PDB entry 7UCG | electron microscopy, 3.50 A resolution | chains D and G of the 18 polymer chains in the assembly

== Chain D ==
Name: BG24 CDRH2-v2 Fab heavy chain
Source organism: Homo sapiens
Notes: antibody fragment or engineered binder
Amino-acid sequence (234 residues; row label = number of the first residue in the row):
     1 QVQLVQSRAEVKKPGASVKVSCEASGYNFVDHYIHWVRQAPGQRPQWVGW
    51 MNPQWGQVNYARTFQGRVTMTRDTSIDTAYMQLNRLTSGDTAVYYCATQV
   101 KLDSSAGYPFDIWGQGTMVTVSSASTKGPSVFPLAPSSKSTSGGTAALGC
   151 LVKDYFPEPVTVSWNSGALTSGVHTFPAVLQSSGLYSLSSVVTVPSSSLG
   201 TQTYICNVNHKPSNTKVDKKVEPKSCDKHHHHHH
Disordered / not traced: 122-234
Disulfide bonds: Cys22-Cys96

== Chain G ==
Name: Envelope glycoprotein gp160
Source organism: Human immunodeficiency virus 1
UniProt: Q202J5 (Q202J5_9HIV1); the construct lacks a stretch of the UniProt sequence and is renumbered around it, so the offset changes along the chain: 27-184 = UniProt 28-185; 190-309 = UniProt 195-314; 312-321 = UniProt 315-324; 322-394 = UniProt 326-398; 1 more segments
Amino-acid sequence (507 residues; numbered -4 to 505 plus 10 insertion-coded residues; 13 numbers in that range are skipped by the numbering (no residue carries them; nothing is unmodelled there); the number before each row is that of its first residue; a row labelled like 184A-184I holds insertion residues (184A, then the next letters in order); numbers below 1 keep their minus sign (Met-4 is residue -4)):
    -4 MDAMKRGLCCVLLLCGAVFVSPSQEIHARFRRGAENLDLWVTVYYGVPVW
    46 KEAKTTLFCASDAKAYDKEVRNVWATHACVPTDPNPQEIVLENVTENFNM
    96 WKNDMVDQMHEDIISLWDQSLKPCVKLTPLCVTLNCKNVNISANANATAT
   146 LNSSMNGEIKNCSFNTTTELRDKKQKVYALFYKPDVVPL
184A-184I NGGEHNETG
   190 EYILINCNSSTITQACPKVSFDPIPIHYCAPAGYAILKCNNKTFNGTGPC
   240 NNVSTVQCTHGIKPVVSTQLLLNGSLAEEEIIVRSENLTNNIKTIIVHLN
   290 KSVEINCTRPNNNTRKSVRI
   312 GPGQWFYATG
  321A E
   322 IIGDIREAHCNISRETWNSTLIQVKEKLREHYNKTIKFEPSSGGDLEVTT
   372 HSFNCRGEFFYCNTTKLFNETKL
   401 FNESEYVDNKTIILPCRIKQIINMWQEVGRAMYAPPIEGNITCKSNITGL
   451 LLTWDGGENSTEGVFRPGGGNMKDNWRSELYKYKVVEIKPLGVAPTKCKR
   501 KVVGR
Disordered / not traced: -4 to 32, 136-151, 184A-184I, 401-408, 505
Construct notes: initiating methionine (-4); expression tag (-3 to 26); conflict Gly28 (Val29 in Q202J5), Ala29 (Val30 in Q202J5), Glu30 (Gly31 in Q202J5), Arg66 (His67 in Q202J5), Asn295 (Lys300 in Q202J5), Trp316 (Thr319 in Q202J5), Asn384 (Asp388 in Q202J5), Cys498 (Ser496 in Q202J5)
Disulfide bonds: Cys54-Cys74, Cys119-Cys205, Cys126-Cys196, Cys131-Cys157, Cys218-Cys247, Cys228-Cys239, Cys296-Cys331, Cys376-Cys443, Cys383-Cys416
Covalent attachments: N-acetylglucosamine (NAG) linked to Asn88, Asn156, Asn160, Asn197, Asn234, Asn241, Asn276, Asn295, Asn301, Asn339, Asn384, Asn390, Asn446; glycan linked to Asn262, Asn332

== Interface between chain D and chain G ==
Contacting residue pairs - 44 pairs, chain D then chain G:
  Tyr33(D) - Ile281(G)  hydrophobic
  His35(D) - Ile281(G)
  Trp47(D) - Asn280(G)
  Trp47(D) - Gly456(G)
  Trp47(D) - Gly457(G)
  Trp50(D) - Asn280(G)
  Trp50(D) - Ile281(G)  hydrophobic
  Gln54(D) - Gln426(G)
  Gln54(D) - Asn471(G)
  Trp55(D) - Gly365(G)
  Trp55(D) - Asp366(G)  hydrogen bond (backbone-backbone)
  Trp55(D) - Glu368(G)
  Trp55(D) - Val369(G)  hydrophobic
  Trp55(D) - Asn423(G)
  Trp55(D) - Gln426(G)
  Trp55(D) - Gly470(G)
  Gln57(D) - Gly365(G)
  Gln57(D) - Val369(G)
  Gln57(D) - Gly469(G)
  Gln57(D) - Gly470(G)
  Val58(D) - Ser363(G)  hydrogen bond (backbone-side chain)
  Val58(D) - Gly364(G)
  Asn59(D) - Trp454(G)  hydrogen bond (side chain-backbone)
  Asn59(D) - Asp455(G)
  Asn59(D) - Gly456(G)
  Tyr60(D) - Ser363(G)
  Tyr60(D) - Asp455(G)
  Tyr60(D) - Gly456(G)
  Arg62(D) - Asp455(G)  salt bridge
  Arg62(D) - Glu458(G)  salt bridge
  Arg62(D) - Asn459(G)  hydrogen bond
  Arg62(D) - Glu462(G)  salt bridge
  Arg62(D) - Val464(G)
  Gln65(D) - Asp455(G)  hydrogen bond
  Gln65(D) - Arg466(G)
  Arg72(D) - Asp366(G)  salt bridge
  Ser105(D) - Lys97(G)  hydrogen bond
  Ser105(D) - Glu275(G)
  Ser105(D) - Lys282(G)
  Ala106(D) - Asn279(G)  hydrogen bond (backbone-side chain)
  Ala106(D) - Ile281(G)
  Tyr108(D) - Asn279(G)
  Tyr108(D) - Asn280(G)  hydrogen bond
  Tyr108(D) - Ile281(G)  hydrophobic
Also at the interface, not in a pair above, chain D (19 interface residues in all): Gly56, Ala61, Gly107
Also at the interface, not in a pair above, chain G (30 interface residues in all): Glu360, Trp425, Thr453, Gly463

== Summary ==
19 residues of chain D and 30 residues of chain G are in contact, with 8 hydrogen bonds and 4 salt bridges.
Among the polar pairs are Arg62(D)-Asp455(G), Arg62(D)-Glu458(G) and Arg62(D)-Glu462(G).
Chain D is BG24 CDRH2-v2 Fab heavy chain (Homo sapiens) and chain G is Envelope glycoprotein gp160 (Human
immunodeficiency virus 1); the structure, Structure of the DU422 SOSIP.664 trimer in complex with neutralizing
antibody Fab fragments 10-1074 and BG24, was determined by electron microscopy, deposited together with 7UCE
and 7UCF.
